Entry 5OV7 (X-ray diffraction, 2.40 A resolution); this record covers chains A and F of the 6 polymer chains in the assembly.

== Chain A ==
Molecule: Tubulin alpha-1B chain
From: Bos taurus
UniProt: P81947 (TBA1B_BOVIN); residues 1-451 here = UniProt positions 1-451
Sequence (451 residues; each row starts with the number of its first residue):
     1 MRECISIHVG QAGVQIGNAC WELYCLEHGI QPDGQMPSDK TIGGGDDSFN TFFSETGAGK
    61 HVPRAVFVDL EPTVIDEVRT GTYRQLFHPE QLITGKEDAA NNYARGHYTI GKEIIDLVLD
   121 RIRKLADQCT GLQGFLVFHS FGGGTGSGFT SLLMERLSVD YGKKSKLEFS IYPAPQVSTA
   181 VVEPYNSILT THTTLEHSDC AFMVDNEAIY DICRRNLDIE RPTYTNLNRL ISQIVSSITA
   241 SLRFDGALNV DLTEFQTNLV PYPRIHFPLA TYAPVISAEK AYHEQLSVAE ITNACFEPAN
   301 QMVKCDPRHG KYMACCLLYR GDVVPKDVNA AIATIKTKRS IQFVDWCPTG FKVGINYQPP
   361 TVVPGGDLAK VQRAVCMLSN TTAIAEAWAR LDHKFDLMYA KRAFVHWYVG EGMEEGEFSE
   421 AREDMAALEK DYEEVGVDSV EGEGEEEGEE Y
Disordered / not traced: 438-451
Metal / ion sites: Ca2+: D39, T41, G44, E55
Residues lining bound ligands:
  - 6FS (N-[2-methoxy-5-({[(E)-2-(2,4,6-trimethoxyphenyl)ethenyl]sulfonyl}methyl)phenyl]glycine): S178, T179, A180, V181
  - GTP (guanosine-5'-triphosphate): G10, Q11, A12, Q15, I16, D69, D98, A99, A100, N101, S140, G142, G143, G144, T145, G146, I171, P173, V177, S178, T179, E183, N206, Y224, L227, N228, I231
From the paper describing this entry:
  - binding site for 6FS: S178, T179

== Chain F ==
Molecule: Uncharacterized protein
From: Gallus gallus
UniProt: E1BQ43 (E1BQ43_CHICK); numbering as in UniProt (aligned over 1-378)
Sequence (384 residues; row label = number of the first residue in the row):
     1 MYTFVVRDEN SSVYAEVSRL LLATGQWKRL RKDNPRFNLM LGERNRLPFG RLGHEPGLVQ
    61 LVNYYRGADK LCRKASLVKL IKTSPELSES CTWFPESYVI YPTNLKTPVA PAQNGIRHLI
   121 NNTRTDEREV FLAAYNRRRE GREGNVWIAK SSAGAKGEGI LISSEASELL DFIDEQGQVH
   181 VIQKYLEKPL LLEPGHRKFD IRSWVLVDHL YNIYLYREGV LRTSSEPYNS ANFQDKTCHL
   241 TNHCIQKEYS KNYGRYEEGN EMFFEEFNQY LMDALNTTLE NSILLQIKHI IRSCLMCIEP
   301 AISTKHLHYQ SFQLFGFDFM VDEELKVWLI EVNGAPACAQ KLYAELCQGI VDVAISSVFP
   361 LADTGQKTSQ PTSIFIKLHH HHHH
Disordered / not traced: 101-124, 363-371, 381-384
Differences from the reference sequence: expression tag (379-384)
Metal / ion sites: Mg2+: E331, N333 (together with AMP-PCP)
Residues lining bound ligands: AMP-PCP (ACP; phosphomethylphosphonic acid adenylate ester): K74, I148, K150, G154, A155, Q183, K184, Y185, L186, K198, D200, R202, R222, H239, L240, T241, N242, D318, M320, I330, E331, N333

== Chain A / chain F interface ==
Pairs across the interface (20; chain A residue first):
  P175(A) - P56(F)
  Q176(A) - P56(F)
  E207(A) - H54(F)  salt bridge
  E297(A) - H306(F)
  K304(A) - H54(F)
  D306(A) - R66(F)
  D306(A) - L307(F)
  R308(A) - P300(F)  hydrogen bond (side chain-backbone)
  R308(A) - A301(F)  hydrogen bond (side chain-backbone)
  R308(A) - I302(F)
  R308(A) - S303(F)  hydrogen bond (side chain-backbone)
  R308(A) - L307(F)
  H309(A) - R66(F)  hydrogen bond (side chain-backbone)
  H309(A) - G67(F)
  H309(A) - A301(F)  hydrogen bond (side chain-backbone)
  E386(A) - R66(F)  salt bridge
  R390(A) - G50(F)  hydrogen bond (side chain-backbone)
  R390(A) - H54(F)  hydrogen bond
  H393(A) - R51(F)
  E433(A) - R46(F)  salt bridge
Also at the interface, not in a pair above, chain A (15 interface residues in all): P298, C305, S340
Also at the interface, not in a pair above, chain F (15 interface residues in all): G53, H308

== In short ==
Chain A and chain F each contribute 15 residues to their interface, with 7 hydrogen bonds and 3 salt bridges.
Polar pairs include E207(A)-H54(F), E386(A)-R66(F) and E433(A)-R46(F). Bound to chain A: GTP and compound 6FS.
Ligands of chain F: AMP-PCP. From the paper: a binding site for 6FS at S178(A) and T179(A).
Chain A is Tubulin alpha-1B chain (Bos taurus) and chain F is Uncharacterized protein (Gallus gallus); the
structure, tubulin - rigosertib complex, was determined by X-ray diffraction.
